7RPO - chains X and E of the 7 polymer chains in the assembly; structure by electron microscopy, 4.16 A resolution (low resolution: residue-level contacts below are approximate; hydrogen-bond / salt-bridge calls are withheld).

# Chain X
Molecule: Upstream strand DNA
Notes: fragment: Residues 5 to 24
Sequence (24 nucleotides; numbered 1 to 24; the number before each row is that of its first residue):
     1 GTATCCTCGTAGTGCAGATGCGTC
Unresolved in the structure: 1-4
Ion coordination: Mn2+ site 1: DG20 (shared with Gly60(E) of chain E); Mn2+ site 2 near DC21 (its only coordinating residue here)

# Chain E
Protein: DNA ligase
Source organism: Saccharolobus solfataricus
Notes: EC 6.5.1.1
Reference sequence: Q980T8 (DNLI_SACS2); numbering as in UniProt (aligned over 1-601)
Amino-acid sequence (621 residues; numbered -19 to 601; the number before each row is that of its first residue; numbers below 1 keep their minus sign (Met-19 is residue -19)):
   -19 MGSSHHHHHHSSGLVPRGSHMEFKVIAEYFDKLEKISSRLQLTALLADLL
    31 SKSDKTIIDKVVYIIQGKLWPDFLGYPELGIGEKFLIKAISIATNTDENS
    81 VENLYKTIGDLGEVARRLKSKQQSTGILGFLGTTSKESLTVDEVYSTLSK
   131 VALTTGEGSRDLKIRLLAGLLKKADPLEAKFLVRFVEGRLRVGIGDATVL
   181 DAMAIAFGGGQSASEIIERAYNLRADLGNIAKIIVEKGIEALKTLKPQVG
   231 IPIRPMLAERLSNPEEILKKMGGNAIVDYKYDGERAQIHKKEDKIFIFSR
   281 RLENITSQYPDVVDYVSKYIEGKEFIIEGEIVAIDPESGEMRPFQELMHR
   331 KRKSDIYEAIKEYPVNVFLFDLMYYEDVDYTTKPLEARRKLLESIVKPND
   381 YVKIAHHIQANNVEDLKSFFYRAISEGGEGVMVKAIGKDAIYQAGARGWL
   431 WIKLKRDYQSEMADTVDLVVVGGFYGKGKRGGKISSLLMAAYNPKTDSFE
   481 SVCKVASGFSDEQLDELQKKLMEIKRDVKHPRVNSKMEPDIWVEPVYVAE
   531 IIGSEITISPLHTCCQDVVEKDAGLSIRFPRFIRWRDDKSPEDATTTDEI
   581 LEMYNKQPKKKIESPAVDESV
Unresolved in the structure: -19 to -2, 438-601
Construct notes: initiating methionine (-19); expression tag (-18 to 0)
Curated features (UniProtKB/Swiss-Prot):
  - active site: Lys260 (N6-AMP-lysine intermediate)
  - binding site (ATP): Asp258, Arg265, Arg280, Glu310, Phe350, Arg427, Lys433
  - mutagenesis: Met1 to Leu30 (No interaction with PCNA3, no stimulation by PCNA heterotrimer), Phe110 to Leu111 (Impairs interaction with PCNA)
Glycans and other covalent adducts: adenosine monophosphate (AMP) linked to Lys260
Ion coordination: Mn2+ site 1 near Glu58 (its only coordinating residue here); Mn2+ site 2: Gly60 (shared with DG20(X) of chain X); Mn2+ site 3: Glu409 (together with adenosine monophosphate)
Ligand contacts: adenosine monophosphate: Asp258, Tyr259, Tyr261, Asp262, Arg265, Glu310, Phe350, Glu409, Met412, Lys414, Lys433, Lys435
Reported in the primary citation:
  - mutagenesis - Q103A/I107A, F110A/L111A: decreased binding to PCNA
  - mutagenesis - R145D, R145L: unchanged binding to PCNA
  - mutagenesis - R145D: decreased catalytic activity on PCNA
  - mutagenesis - I336G/Y337G/E338G: unchanged catalytic activity on PCNA
  - binding site for adenosine monophosphate: Lys260
  - catalytic residues: Lys260
  - binding site for Downstream strand DNA: Arg280, Arg427

# How chain X and chain E interact
Residue-residue contacts (11):
  DT19(X) - Lys64(E)
  DT19(X) - Phe65(E)
  DG20(X) - Gly60(E)
  DG20(X) - Gly62(E)
  DG20(X) - Glu63(E)
  DG20(X) - Lys64(E)
  DG20(X) - Phe65(E)
  DC21(X) - Leu59(E)
  DC21(X) - Ile61(E)
  DG22(X) - Glu58(E)
  DT23(X) - Arg281(E)

# In short
5 residues of chain X face 9 of chain E across their interface. Chain E binds adenosine monophosphate. UniProt
lists active-site residue Lys260(E), 7 ATP-binding residues and 2 mutagenesis sites on chain E. The paper
reports the catalytic residue Lys260(E); Q103A/I107A and F110A/L111A of chain E reduce binding to PCNA; 5
substitutions were tested in all.
Chain X is Upstream strand DNA and chain E is DNA ligase (Saccharolobus solfataricus); the structure, Archaeal
DNA ligase and heterotrimeric PCNA in complex with non-ligatable DNA, was determined by electron microscopy
together with 7RPW and 7RPX from the same study.
